PDB entry 4PP6 | X-ray diffraction, 2.20 A resolution | chains A and C of the 4 polymer chains in the assembly

Chain A:
Molecule: Estrogen receptor
From: Homo sapiens
Notes: fragment: ligand-binding domain
UniProt: P03372 (ESR1_HUMAN); residue numbers follow UniProt; this construct covers 305-548
Amino-acid sequence (244 residues; numbered 305 to 548; the number before each row is that of its first residue):
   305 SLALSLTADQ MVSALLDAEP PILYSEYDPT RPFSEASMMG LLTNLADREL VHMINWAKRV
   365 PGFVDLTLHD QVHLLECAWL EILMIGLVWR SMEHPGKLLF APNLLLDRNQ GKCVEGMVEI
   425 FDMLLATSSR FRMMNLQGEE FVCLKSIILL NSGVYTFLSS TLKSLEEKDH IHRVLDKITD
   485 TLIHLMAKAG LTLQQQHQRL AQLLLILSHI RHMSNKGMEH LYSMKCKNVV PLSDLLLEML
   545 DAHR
Disordered / not traced: 462-471
Differences from the reference sequence: engineered mutation Ser537 (Tyr in P03372)
Ligand contacts: resveratrol (STL): Met343, Leu346, Thr347, Leu349, Ala350, Glu353, Leu384, Leu387, Met388, Leu391, Arg394, Phe404, Met421, Ile424, Gly521, His524, Leu525, Met528
What the authors report for this chain:
  - binding site for resveratrol: Met343, Leu387
  - conformationally variable residues (loop rearrangement): Met343, Val534

Chain C:
Molecule: Nuclear receptor coactivator 2
Notes: fragment: receptor-interacting peptide
UniProt: Q15596 (NCOA2_HUMAN); numbering as in UniProt (aligned over 688-696)
Amino-acid sequence (9 residues; numbered 688 to 696; the number before each row is that of its first residue):
   688 KILHRLLQD
What the authors report for this chain:
  - conformationally variable residues: Leu693

Interface between chain A and chain C:
Residue-residue contacts - 20 pairs, chain A then chain C:
  Ile358(A) - Leu690(C)  hydrophobic
  Ile358(A) - Leu693(C)  hydrophobic
  Ile358(A) - Leu694(C)  hydrophobic
  Lys362(A) - Leu694(C)  hydrogen bond (side chain-backbone)
  Leu372(A) - His691(C)
  Leu372(A) - Gln695(C)
  Gln375(A) - Leu694(C)
  Val376(A) - Lys688(C)
  Val376(A) - Leu690(C)
  Val376(A) - His691(C)
  Val376(A) - Leu694(C)  hydrophobic
  Leu379(A) - Leu690(C)  hydrophobic
  Leu379(A) - Leu694(C)  hydrophobic
  Glu380(A) - Lys688(C)  salt bridge
  Glu380(A) - Leu690(C)
  Asp538(A) - Ile689(C)
  Leu539(A) - Ile689(C)
  Glu542(A) - Lys688(C)
  Glu542(A) - Ile689(C)  hydrogen bond (side chain-backbone)
  Met543(A) - Leu690(C)  hydrophobic
Other interface residues (no listed pair), chain A (13 interface residues in all): Phe367, His373
From the paper, about this interface:
  - residue pairs: Ile358(A)-Leu693(C)

Overview:
13 residues of chain A face 7 of chain C across their interface; the contacts include 2 hydrogen bonds and 1
salt bridge. Among the polar pairs are Glu380(A)-Lys688(C), Lys362(A)-Leu694(C) and Glu542(A)-Ile689(C). The
authors report a contact between Ile358(A) and Leu693(C). The paper reports a binding site for resveratrol at
Met343(A) and Leu387(A); conformational variability at Met343(A), Val534(A) and Leu693(C).
Here chain A is Estrogen receptor (Homo sapiens) and chain C is Nuclear receptor coactivator 2. Entry 4PP6
(Crystal Structure of the Estrogen Receptor alpha Ligand-binding Domain in Complex with Resveratrol) was
determined by X-ray diffraction (same publication as 4PPP and 4PPS).
